PDB entry 4OGR | X-ray diffraction, 3.00 A resolution | chains B and C of the 4 polymer chains in the assembly

# Chain B
Protein: Cyclin-T1
Organism: Homo sapiens
Reference sequence: O60563 (CCNT1_HUMAN); residue numbers follow UniProt; this construct covers 1-264
Sequence (264 residues; each row starts with the number of its first residue):
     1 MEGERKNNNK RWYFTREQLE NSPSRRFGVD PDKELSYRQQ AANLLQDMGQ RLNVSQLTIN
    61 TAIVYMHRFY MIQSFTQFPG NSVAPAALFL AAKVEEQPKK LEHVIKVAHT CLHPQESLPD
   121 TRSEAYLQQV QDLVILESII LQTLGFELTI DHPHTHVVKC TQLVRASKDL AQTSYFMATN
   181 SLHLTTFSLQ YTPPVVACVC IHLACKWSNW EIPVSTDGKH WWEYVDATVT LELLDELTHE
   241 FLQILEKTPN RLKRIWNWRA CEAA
Not modelled in the structure: 1-6, 262-264
Swiss-Prot annotation at these positions:
  - motif: Lys253 to Ala264 (Nuclear localization signal, and interaction with Tat-TAR RNA)
  - site: Cys261 (Essential for interacting with HIV-1 Tat)
  - modified residue: Ser117 (Phosphoserine)
  - mutagenesis: Cys261 (C261Y: Loss of HIV-1 Tat transactivation)
Metal / ion sites: Zn2+: Cys261 (shared with 3 residues of chain D)
What the authors report for this chain:
  - conformationally variable residues (order/disorder transition): Lys253 to Ala260
  - Zn2+ coordination: Cys261

# Chain C
Protein: AF4/FMR2 family member 4
Organism: Homo sapiens
Reference sequence: Q9UHB7 (AFF4_HUMAN); numbering as in UniProt (aligned over 2-73)
Sequence (75 residues; numbered -1 to 73; the number before each row is that of its first residue; numbers below 1 keep their minus sign (Ser-1 is residue -1)):
    -1 SNANREDRNV LRMKERERRN QEIQQGEDAF PPSSPLFAEP YKVTSKEDKL SSRIQSMLGN
    59 YDEMKDFIGD RSIPK
Not modelled in the structure: -1 to 3, 22-32, 70-73
Sequence notes: expression tag (-1 to 1)
What the authors report for this chain:
  - conformationally variable residues (helix shift): Leu48 to Met55, Asn58 to Ile66

# Chain B / chain C interface
Residue-residue contacts (62; chain B residue first):
  Leu163(B) with Phe35(C), hydrophobic
  Val164(B) with Phe35(C), hydrophobic; Ala36(C); Pro38(C)
  Arg165(B) with Phe35(C), hydrogen bond (side chain-backbone); Ala36(C); Glu37(C); Pro38(C)
  Lys168(B) with Asp68(C), hydrogen bond (side chain-backbone)
  Asp169(B) with Tyr59(C), hydrogen bond
  Leu170(B) with Tyr59(C)
  Gln172(B) with Lys63(C); Ile66(C), hydrogen bond (side chain-backbone); Gly67(C); Asp68(C), hydrogen bond (side chain-backbone)
  Thr173(B) with Tyr59(C), hydrogen bond
  Phe176(B) with Ile66(C), hydrophobic
  Leu203(B) with Ile52(C), hydrophobic
  Lys206(B) with Asp46(C), salt bridge; Ser49(C); Ile52(C); Gln53(C), hydrogen bond (backbone-side chain)
  Trp207(B) with Ile52(C), hydrophobic; Gln53(C), hydrogen bond (backbone-side chain); Leu56(C); Gly57(C), hydrogen bond (side chain-backbone); Tyr59(C); Met62(C), hydrophobic; Ile66(C), hydrophobic
  Ser208(B) with Lys40(C), hydrogen bond (backbone-side chain); Tyr59(C)
  Asn209(B) with Tyr39(C); Lys40(C); Val41(C), hydrogen bond (backbone-backbone); Glu45(C), hydrogen bond; Gln53(C), hydrogen bond
  Trp210(B) with Pro38(C); Tyr39(C); Lys40(C)
  Glu211(B) with Pro38(C); Tyr39(C), hydrogen bond; Val41(C)
  Pro213(B) with Phe35(C); Ala36(C); Tyr39(C), hydrophobic
  Val214(B) with Phe35(C)
  Ser215(B) with Leu34(C); Phe35(C)
  Thr216(B) with Pro33(C); Leu34(C), hydrogen bond (backbone-backbone)
  Lys219(B) with Phe35(C)
  Trp221(B) with Phe35(C), hydrophobic
  Tyr224(B) with Leu34(C), hydrophobic; Phe35(C), hydrophobic
  His239(B) with Arg51(C), hydrogen bond
  Leu242(B) with Ile52(C), hydrophobic; Met55(C), hydrophobic
  Glu246(B) with Arg51(C), salt bridge; Met55(C)
  Leu252(B) with Met55(C), hydrophobic; Leu56(C), hydrophobic
  Trp256(B) with Met62(C), hydrophobic
Other interface residues (no listed pair), chain B (34 interface residues in all): Ala166, Ile212, His220, Thr238, Gln243, Leu245
Other interface residues (no listed pair), chain C (25 interface residues in all): Asn58
From the paper, about this interface:
  - specific contacts: Leu252(B)-Met55(C) (hydrophobic contact)
  - interface residues, chain B: Trp256(B)
  - interface residues, chain C: Leu34(C), Leu56(C)

# In short
34 residues of chain B and 25 residues of chain C are in contact, with 16 hydrogen bonds and 2 salt bridges.
Polar pairs include Lys206(B)-Asp46(C), Glu246(B)-Arg51(C) and Arg165(B)-Phe35(C). The authors report a
hydrophobic contact between Leu252(B) and Met55(C). The paper reports interface residues Trp256(B) and
Leu34(C) among others; Zn2+ coordination by Cys261(B).
Chain B is Cyclin-T1 and chain C is AF4/FMR2 family member 4, both from Homo sapiens; the structure, crystal
structure of P-TEFb complex with AFF4 and Tat, was determined by X-ray diffraction.
